Entry 3L7J (X-ray diffraction, 2.81 A resolution); this record covers chains C and D of the 4 polymer chains in the assembly.

[Chain C (and D)]
Molecule: Teichoic acid biosynthesis protein F
Source organism: Staphylococcus epidermidis
Notes: fragment: TagF; chain D of this document is another copy of the same molecule, construct and numbering; everything in this record applies to it too
UniProtKB: Q5HLM5 (Q5HLM5_STAEQ); residue numbers follow UniProt; this construct covers 1-721
Amino-acid sequence (729 residues; each row starts with the number of its first residue):
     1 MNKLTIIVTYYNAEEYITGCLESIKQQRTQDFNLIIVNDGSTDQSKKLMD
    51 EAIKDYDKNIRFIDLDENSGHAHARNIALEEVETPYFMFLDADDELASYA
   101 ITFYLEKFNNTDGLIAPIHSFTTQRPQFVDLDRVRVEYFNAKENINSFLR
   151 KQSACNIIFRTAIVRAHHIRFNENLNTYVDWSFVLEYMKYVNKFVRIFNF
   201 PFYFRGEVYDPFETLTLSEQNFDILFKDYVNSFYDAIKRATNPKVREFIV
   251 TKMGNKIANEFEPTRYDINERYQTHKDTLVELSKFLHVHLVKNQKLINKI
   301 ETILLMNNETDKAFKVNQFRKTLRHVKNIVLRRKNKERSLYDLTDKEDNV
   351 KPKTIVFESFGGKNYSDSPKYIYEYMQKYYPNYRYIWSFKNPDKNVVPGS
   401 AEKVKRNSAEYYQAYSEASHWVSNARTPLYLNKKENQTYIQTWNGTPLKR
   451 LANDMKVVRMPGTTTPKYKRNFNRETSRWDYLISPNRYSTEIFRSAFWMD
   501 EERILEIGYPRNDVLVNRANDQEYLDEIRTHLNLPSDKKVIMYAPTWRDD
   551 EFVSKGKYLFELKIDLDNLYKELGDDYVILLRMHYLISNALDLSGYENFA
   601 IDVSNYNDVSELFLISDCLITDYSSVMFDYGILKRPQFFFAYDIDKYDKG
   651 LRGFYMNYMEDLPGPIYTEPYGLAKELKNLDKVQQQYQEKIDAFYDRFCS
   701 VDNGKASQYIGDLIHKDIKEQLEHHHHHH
Unresolved in the structure: 1-312, 724-729 (chain D: 1-313, 725-729)
Differences from the reference sequence: engineered mutation Asn-444 (His in Q5HLM5); expression tag (722-729)
Curated features (UniProtKB/Swiss-Prot):
  - binding site (CDP-glycerol): Trp-443, Gly-445 to Pro-447, Arg-511, Pro-545, Thr-546, Arg-582 to His-584, Ser-624, Ser-625, Asp-629

[Chain C / chain D interface]
Residue-residue contacts - 14 pairs, chain C then chain D:
  Phe-314(C) / Val-330(D)  hydrophobic
  Val-316(C) / Leu-331(D)  hydrophobic
  Phe-319(C) / Val-330(D)  hydrophobic
  Phe-319(C) / Leu-331(D)  hydrophobic
  Leu-323(C) / Lys-327(D)
  Lys-327(C) / Leu-323(D)
  Val-330(C) / Phe-314(D)  hydrophobic
  Val-330(C) / Phe-319(D)  hydrophobic
  Leu-331(C) / Val-316(D)  hydrophobic
  Gly-462(C) / Thr-464(D)
  Gly-462(C) / Lys-467(D)  hydrogen bond (backbone-side chain)
  Thr-463(C) / Thr-464(D)
  Thr-464(C) / Gly-462(D)
  Thr-464(C) / Thr-463(D)
Also at the interface, not in a pair above, chain C (13 interface residues in all): Arg-320, Val-326, Arg-333
Also at the interface, not in a pair above, chain D (13 interface residues in all): Arg-320, Arg-333

[In short]
Chain C and chain D each contribute 13 residues to their interface; the contacts include 1 hydrogen bond. The
hydrogen-bonded pair is Gly-462(C)/Lys-467(D). From UniProt: 13 CDP-glycerol-binding residues on chain C.
Both chains are Teichoic acid biosynthesis protein F (Staphylococcus epidermidis). Entry 3L7J (Structure of
the Wall Teichoic Acid Polymerase TagF, H444N variant) was determined by X-ray diffraction (same publication
as 3L7I, 3L7K, 3L7L and 3L7M).
